PDB entry 5MDO | X-ray diffraction, 1.95 A resolution | chains B and C of the 3 polymer chains in the assembly

== Chain B (and C) ==
Molecule: Chitoporin
From: Vibrio harveyi
Notes: chain C of this document is another copy of the same molecule, construct and numbering; everything in this record applies to it too
UniProtKB: L0RVU0 (L0RVU0_VIBHA); residues 1-350 here correspond to UniProt positions 26-375 (UniProt number = residue number + 25)
Amino-acid sequence (352 residues; each row starts with the number of its first residue; numbers below 1 keep their minus sign (Mse-1 is residue -1)):
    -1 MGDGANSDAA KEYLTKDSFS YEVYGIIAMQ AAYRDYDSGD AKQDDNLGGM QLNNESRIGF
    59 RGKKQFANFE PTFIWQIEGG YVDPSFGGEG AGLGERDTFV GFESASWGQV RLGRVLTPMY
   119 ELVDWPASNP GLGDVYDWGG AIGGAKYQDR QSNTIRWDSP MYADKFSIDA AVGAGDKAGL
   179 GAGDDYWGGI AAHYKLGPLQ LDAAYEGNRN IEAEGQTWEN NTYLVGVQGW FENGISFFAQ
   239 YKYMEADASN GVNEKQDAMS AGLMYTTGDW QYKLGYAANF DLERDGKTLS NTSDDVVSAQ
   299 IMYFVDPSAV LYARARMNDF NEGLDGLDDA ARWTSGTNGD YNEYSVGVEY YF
Not modelled in the structure: -1 to 9
Construct notes: initiating methionine (-1); expression tag (0)
Modified residues: Mse-1 (selenomethionine); Mse27, Mse48, Mse117, Mse159, Mse242, Mse257, Mse262, Mse300, Mse315 (selenomethionine; parent Met)
Bound ions: Na+ site 1: Asp43, Asn44, Gly46 (shared with 1 residue of chain A); Na+ site 2: Asp81, Pro82, Gly85; Na+ site 3: Gln146, Gln149, Asp174; Na+ site 4: Gly181 (shared with Asp43(C), Asn44(C), Gly46(C) of chain C)

== How chain B and chain C interact ==
Contacting residue pairs - 70 pairs, chain B then chain C:
  Glu10(B) with Thr13(C); Lys14(C)
  Tyr11(B) with Tyr11(C), hydrophobic; Leu12(C)
  Leu12(B) with Leu12(C), hydrogen bond (backbone-backbone); Thr13(C); Lys14(C); Phe17(C), hydrophobic
  Ser18(B) with Tyr348(C); Phe350(C)
  Tyr19(B) with Val21(C); Phe350(C), hydrophobic
  Lys62(B) with Asp304(C); Ser306(C); Tyr348(C)
  Gln63(B) with Asp304(C)
  Phe64(B) with Val303(C); Asp304(C); Ala307(C), hydrophobic
  Ala65(B) with Val303(C); Asp304(C), hydrogen bond (backbone-side chain)
  Asn66(B) with Asp267(C); Tyr301(C); Phe302(C), hydrogen bond (side chain-backbone); Val303(C), hydrogen bond (backbone-backbone)
  Phe67(B) with Val303(C), hydrophobic
  Phe71(B) with Ile25(C), hydrophobic; Tyr348(C), hydrophobic
  Trp73(B) with Ile25(C), hydrophobic; Tyr348(C); Phe350(C), hydrophobic
  Ile75(B) with Ile25(C), hydrophobic; Ser54(C); Ile56(C), hydrophobic; Val80(C), hydrophobic
  Gly90(B) with Ala89(C)
  Leu91(B) with Val80(C); Gly88(C); Ala89(C), hydrogen bond (backbone-backbone)
  Gly92(B) with Glu87(C); Gly88(C)
  Glu93(B) with Glu87(C); Gly88(C)
  Thr96(B) with Asn52(C); Val80(C)
  Val98(B) with Ile25(C), hydrophobic; Mse27(C), hydrophobic
  Leu110(B) with Mse27(C)
  Gly111(B) with Mse27(C); Leu50(C)
  Arg112(B) with Asp81(C); Glu87(C), salt bridge
  Ser150(B) with Asp81(C), hydrogen bond
  Asn151(B) with Gln49(C); Leu50(C), hydrogen bond (side chain-backbone)
  Thr152(B) with Leu50(C)
  Ala176(B) with Gln49(C), hydrogen bond (backbone-side chain)
  Gly177(B) with Gln49(C); Phe84(C), hydrogen bond (backbone-backbone); Gly85(C)
  Leu178(B) with Phe84(C); Gly85(C)
  Gly179(B) with Asn44(C); Leu45(C), hydrogen bond (backbone-backbone); Phe84(C)
  Ala180(B) with Asn44(C)
  Gly181(B) with Asp43(C); Asn44(C)
  Asp182(B) with Asp43(C)
  Glu210(B) with Lys40(C), salt bridge
Other interface residues (no listed pair), chain B (38 interface residues in all): Phe17, Phe58, Lys61, Ala172
Other interface residues (no listed pair), chain C (39 interface residues in all): Mse48, Phe58, Gly86, Leu91, Pro305, Val346

== In short ==
The interface between chain B and chain C involves 38 residues on one side and 39 on the other; the contacts
include 10 hydrogen bonds and 2 salt bridges. Polar contacts include Arg112(B)-Glu87(C), Glu210(B)-Lys40(C)
and Ala65(B)-Asp304(C).
Chain B and chain C are both Chitoporin (Vibrio harveyi); the structure, Crystal structure of in vitro folded
Chitoporin VhChip from Vibrio harveyi (crystal form I), was determined by X-ray diffraction together with
5MDP, 5MDQ, 5MDR and 5MDS from the same study.
